9NL3 - chains A and T of the 5 polymer chains in the assembly; structure by electron microscopy, 3.20 A resolution.

== Chain A ==
Molecule: R2 retrotransposon protein
Source organism: Taeniopygia guttata
Amino-acid sequence (1169 residues; numbered 1 to 1169; the number before each row is that of its first residue):
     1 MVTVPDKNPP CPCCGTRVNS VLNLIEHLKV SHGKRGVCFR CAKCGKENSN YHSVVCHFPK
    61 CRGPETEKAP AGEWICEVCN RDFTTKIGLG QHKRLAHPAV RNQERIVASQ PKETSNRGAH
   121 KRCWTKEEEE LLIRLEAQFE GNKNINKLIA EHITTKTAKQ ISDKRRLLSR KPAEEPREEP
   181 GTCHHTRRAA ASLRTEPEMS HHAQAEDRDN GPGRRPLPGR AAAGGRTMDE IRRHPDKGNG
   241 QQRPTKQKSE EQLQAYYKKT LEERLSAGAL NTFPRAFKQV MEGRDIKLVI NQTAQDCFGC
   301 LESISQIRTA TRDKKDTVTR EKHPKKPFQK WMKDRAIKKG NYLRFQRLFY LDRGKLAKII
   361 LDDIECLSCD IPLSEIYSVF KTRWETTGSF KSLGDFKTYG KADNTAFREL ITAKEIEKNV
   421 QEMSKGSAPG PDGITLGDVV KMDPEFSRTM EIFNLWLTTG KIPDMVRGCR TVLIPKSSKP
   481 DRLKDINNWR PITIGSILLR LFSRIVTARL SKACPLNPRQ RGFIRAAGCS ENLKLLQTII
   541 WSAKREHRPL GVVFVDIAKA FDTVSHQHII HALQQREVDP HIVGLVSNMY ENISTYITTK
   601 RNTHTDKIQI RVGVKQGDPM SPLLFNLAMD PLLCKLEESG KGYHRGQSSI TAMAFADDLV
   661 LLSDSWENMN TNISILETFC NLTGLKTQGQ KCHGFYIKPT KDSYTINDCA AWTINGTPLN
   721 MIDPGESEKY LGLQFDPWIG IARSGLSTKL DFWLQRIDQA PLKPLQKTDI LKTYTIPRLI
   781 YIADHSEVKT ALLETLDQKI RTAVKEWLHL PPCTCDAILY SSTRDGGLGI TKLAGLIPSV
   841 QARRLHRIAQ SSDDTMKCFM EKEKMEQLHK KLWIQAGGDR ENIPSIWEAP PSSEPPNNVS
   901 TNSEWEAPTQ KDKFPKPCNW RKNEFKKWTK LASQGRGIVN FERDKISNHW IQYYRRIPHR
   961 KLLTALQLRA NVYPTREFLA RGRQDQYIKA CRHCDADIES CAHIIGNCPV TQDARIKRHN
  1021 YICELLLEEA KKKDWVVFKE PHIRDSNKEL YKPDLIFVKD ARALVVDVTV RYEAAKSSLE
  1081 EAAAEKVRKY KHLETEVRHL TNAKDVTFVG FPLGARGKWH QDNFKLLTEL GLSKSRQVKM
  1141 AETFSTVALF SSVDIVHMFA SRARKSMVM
Disordered / not traced: 172-249, 315-326
Disulfide bonds: Cys11-Cys13
Bound ions: Zn2+ site 1: His27, His32; Zn2+ site 2: Cys41, Cys44, His57, Cys61; Zn2+ site 3: Cys76, Cys79, His92, His97; Mg2+: Ile557, Asp657 (together with dTTP); Zn2+ site 4: Cys991, Cys994, His1003, Cys1008
Small-molecule neighbours: dTTP: Asn487, Arg490, Asp556, Ile557, Ala558, Lys559, Phe561, Asp562, Gln616, Asp657
What the authors report for this chain:
  - mutagenesis - D1054A/D1067A: abolished catalytic activity
  - catalytic residues: Asp657, Asp658, Asp1054, Asp1067

== Chain T ==
Molecule: Top strand for target rDNA
Sequence (70 nucleotides; row label = number of the first residue in the row):
     1 CTGTGAAGCG CGGGTAAACG GCGGGAGTAA CTATGACTCT CTTAAGGTAG CCAAATGCCT
    61 CGTCATCTAA
Disordered / not traced: 1-8, 60-70

== Chain A / chain T interface ==
Pairs across the interface (79; chain A residue first):
  Ser20(A) with DC41(T), hydrogen bond to the phosphate
  Leu22(A) with DT40(T), phosphate contact; DC41(T), sugar contact
  Asn23(A) with DT43(T), sugar contact
  His52(A) with DC39(T), hydrogen bond to the base
  Val55(A) with DC39(T), phosphate contact; DT40(T), sugar contact
  Cys56(A) with DT38(T), base contact; DC39(T), sugar contact
  Pro59(A) with DT38(T), phosphate contact; DC39(T), sugar contact
  Lys60(A) with DC37(T), hydrogen bond to the base
  Arg81(A) with DA30(T), salt bridge to the phosphate
  Thr85(A) with DT28(T), sugar contact
  Ile87(A) with DG27(T), base contact; DT28(T), sugar contact
  Gly88(A) with DT28(T), phosphate contact; DA29(T), sugar contact
  Gln91(A) with DG27(T), base contact; DT28(T), hydrogen bond to the base; DA29(T), sugar contact
  His92(A) with DA29(T), sugar contact; DA30(T), salt bridge to the phosphate
  Leu95(A) with DA29(T), base contact; DA30(T), sugar contact
  Lys112(A) with DG20(T), phosphate contact
  Ser115(A) with DC19(T), hydrogen bond to the phosphate
  Asn116(A) with DA18(T), phosphate contact; DC19(T), hydrogen bond to the phosphate
  Arg117(A) with DA17(T), hydrogen bond to the phosphate; DA18(T), salt bridge to the phosphate
  Asn144(A) with DC9(T), sugar contact; DG10(T), sugar contact
  Ile145(A) with DC9(T), hydrogen bond to the phosphate; DG10(T), phosphate contact
  Asn146(A) with DC9(T), hydrogen bond to the phosphate; DG10(T), phosphate contact
  Lys147(A) with DC9(T), salt bridge to the phosphate
  Ile149(A) with DG10(T), phosphate contact
  Ser162(A) with DG10(T), hydrogen bond to the phosphate
  Arg165(A) with DG10(T), salt bridge to the phosphate; DC11(T), salt bridge to the phosphate
  Arg166(A) with DG10(T), sugar contact; DC11(T), salt bridge to the phosphate; DG12(T), hydrogen bond to the base
  Lys701(A) with DC22(T), base contact; DG23(T), hydrogen bond to the base; DG24(T), base contact
  Lys789(A) with DT32(T), salt bridge to the phosphate; DA33(T), phosphate contact
  Thr790(A) with DA33(T), hydrogen bond to the phosphate
  Ala791(A) with DA33(T), phosphate contact
  Gln875(A) with DA33(T), hydrogen bond to the phosphate
  His949(A) with DA53(T), hydrogen bond to the base
  Tyr953(A) with DA53(T), stacking on the base
  Arg955(A) with DA53(T), phosphate contact; DA54(T), salt bridge to the phosphate
  Arg956(A) with DG50(T), phosphate contact; DC51(T), salt bridge to the phosphate; DC52(T), hydrogen bond to the base
  Pro958(A) with DG47(T), base contact
  Arg960(A) with DA45(T), salt bridge to the phosphate; DG46(T), base contact
  Lys961(A) with DT48(T), base contact
  Pro974(A) with DT43(T), base contact
  Leu979(A) with DT42(T), sugar contact; DT43(T), base contact
  Arg983(A) with DC41(T), base contact; DT42(T), hydrogen bond to the base
  Tyr987(A) with DT42(T), base contact
  Arg992(A) with DT43(T), base contact
  Tyr1021(A) with DG50(T), hydrogen bond to the base; DC51(T), hydrogen bond to the base
  Lys1139(A) with DC52(T), salt bridge to the phosphate
  Thr1143(A) with DC51(T), sugar contact
  Val1147(A) with DC51(T), base contact
  His1157(A) with DG47(T), base contact
  Ser1161(A) with DG46(T), phosphate contact
  Arg1164(A) with DA44(T), hydrogen bond to the base
Interface residues without a listed pair, chain A (60 interface residues in all): Tyr51, Phe83, Arg94, Thr114, Lys143, Ala158, Lys441, Lys1017, Met1167
Interface residues without a listed pair, chain T (37 interface residues in all): DA36, DA49, DG57

== In short ==
The interface between chain A and chain T involves 60 residues on one side and 37 on the other, with 20
hydrogen bonds, 12 salt bridges and 1 aromatic stacking contact. Among the polar pairs are His52(A)-DC39(T),
Lys60(A)-DC37(T) and Gln91(A)-DT28(T). The paper reports catalytic residues Asp657(A), Asp658(A) and
Asp1054(A) among others; D1054A/D1067A of chain A abolish catalytic activity.
Chain A is R2 retrotransposon protein (Taeniopygia guttata) and chain T is Top strand for target rDNA; the
structure, Structure of R2 retrotransposon protein from Taeniopygia guttata initiating target-primed reverse
transcription, was determined by electron microscopy together with 9NL2 and 9NL4 from the same study.
